Entry 9BGT (electron microscopy, 3.39 A resolution); this record covers chains A and B of the 7 polymer chains in the assembly.

# Chain A (and B)
Molecule: Mechanosensitive ion channel MscS domain-containing protein
Organism: Trypanosoma cruzi
Notes: chain B of this document is another copy of the same molecule, construct and numbering; everything in this record applies to it too
UniProtKB: A0A7J6YIJ5 (A0A7J6YIJ5_TRYCR); residues 1-165 here correspond to UniProt positions 50-214 (UniProt number = residue number + 49)
Amino-acid sequence (174 residues; row label = number of the first residue in the row):
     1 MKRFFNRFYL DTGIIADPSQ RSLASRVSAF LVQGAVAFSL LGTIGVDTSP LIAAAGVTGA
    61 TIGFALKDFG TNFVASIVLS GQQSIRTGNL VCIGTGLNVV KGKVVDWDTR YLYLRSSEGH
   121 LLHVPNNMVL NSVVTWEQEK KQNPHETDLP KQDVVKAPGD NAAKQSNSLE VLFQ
Unresolved in the structure: 138-174
Differences from the reference sequence: engineered mutation Leu66 (Cys115 in A0A7J6YIJ5); expression tag (166-174)

# Interface between chain A and chain B
Pairs across the interface (35):
  Ala35(A) with Pro50(B)
  Phe38(A) with Pro50(B)
  Ser39(A) with Asp47(B), hydrogen bond (side chain-backbone); Pro50(B)
  Gly42(A) with Asp47(B)
  Thr43(A) with Asp47(B)
  Ile52(A) with Pro50(B), hydrophobic; Ala53(B), hydrophobic
  Lys67(A) with Phe64(B)
  Val74(A) with Ala65(B); Leu66(B), hydrophobic
  Val78(A) with Arg110(B)
  Gln82(A) with Arg110(B), hydrogen bond; His123(B)
  Ser84(A) with His123(B)
  Asn127(A) with Asp68(B)
  Val129(A) with Tyr111(B), hydrogen bond (backbone-side chain)
  Leu130(A) with Asp68(B); Tyr111(B); Pro125(B)
  Asn131(A) with Asp68(B), hydrogen bond
  Ser132(A) with His123(B); Pro125(B)
  Val133(A) with His123(B); Met128(B), hydrophobic
  Val134(A) with Tyr111(B); Leu121(B); Leu122(B); His123(B), hydrogen bond (backbone-backbone)
  Thr135(A) with His120(B); Leu121(B); Leu122(B)
  Trp136(A) with His120(B); Leu121(B), hydrogen bond (backbone-backbone)
  Glu137(A) with His120(B)
Other interface residues (no listed pair), chain A (23 interface residues in all): Thr48, Thr95
Other interface residues (no listed pair), chain B (23 interface residues in all): Val46, Leu51, Ala54, Phe69, Asn98, Val99, Val100, Tyr113

# Overview
Chain A and chain B each contribute 23 residues to their interface, with 6 hydrogen bonds. Among the polar
pairs are Ser39(A)-Asp47(B), Gln82(A)-Arg110(B) and Val129(A)-Tyr111(B).
Chain A and chain B are both Mechanosensitive ion channel MscS domain-containing protein (Trypanosoma cruzi);
the structure, Cryo-EM structure of Trypanosoma cruzi MscS C66L in nanodiscs, was determined by electron
microscopy together with 9BGQ, 9BGS and 9BGU from the same study.
